Entry 8WGH (electron microscopy, 2.40 A resolution); this record covers chains A and B of the 18 polymer chains in the assembly.

[Chain A]
Protein: Photosystem I P700 chlorophyll a apoprotein A1
Organism: Fittonia albivenis
Notes: EC 1.97.1.12
UniProtKB: A0A8A0WPY6 (A0A8A0WPY6_9LAMI); numbering as in UniProt (aligned over 1-750)
Sequence (750 residues; numbered 1 to 750; the number before each row is that of its first residue):
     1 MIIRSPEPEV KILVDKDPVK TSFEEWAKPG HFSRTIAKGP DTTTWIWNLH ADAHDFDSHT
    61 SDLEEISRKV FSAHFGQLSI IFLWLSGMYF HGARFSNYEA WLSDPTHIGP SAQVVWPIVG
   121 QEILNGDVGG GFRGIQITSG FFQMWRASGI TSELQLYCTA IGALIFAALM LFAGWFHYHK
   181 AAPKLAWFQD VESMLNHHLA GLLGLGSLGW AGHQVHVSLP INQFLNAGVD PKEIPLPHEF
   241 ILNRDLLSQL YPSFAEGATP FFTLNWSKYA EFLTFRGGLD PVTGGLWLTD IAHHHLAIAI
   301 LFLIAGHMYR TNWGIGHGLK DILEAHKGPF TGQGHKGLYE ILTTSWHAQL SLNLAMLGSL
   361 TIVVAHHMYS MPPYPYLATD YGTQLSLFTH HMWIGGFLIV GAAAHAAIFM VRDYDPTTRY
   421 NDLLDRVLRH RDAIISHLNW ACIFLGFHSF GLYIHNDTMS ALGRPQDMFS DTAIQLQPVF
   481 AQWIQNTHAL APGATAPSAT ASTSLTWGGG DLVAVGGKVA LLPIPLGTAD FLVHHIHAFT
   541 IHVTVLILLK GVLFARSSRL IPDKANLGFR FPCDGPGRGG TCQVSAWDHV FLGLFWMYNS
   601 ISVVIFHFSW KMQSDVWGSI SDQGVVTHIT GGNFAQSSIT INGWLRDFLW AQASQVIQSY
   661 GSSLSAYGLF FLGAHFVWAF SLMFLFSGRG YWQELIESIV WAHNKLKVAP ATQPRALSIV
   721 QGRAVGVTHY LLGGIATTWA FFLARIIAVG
Not modelled in the structure: 1-8
Differences from the reference sequence: conflict Ser248 (Val in A0A8A0WPY6)
Bound ions: chlorophyll a Mg site 1 near Gln113 (its only coordinating residue here); chlorophyll a Mg site 2 near Gln121 (its only coordinating residue here); chlorophyll a Mg site 3 near Thr495 (its only coordinating residue here)
Residues lining bound ligands:
  - beta-carotene (BCR), molecule 1: Phe82, Leu85, Tyr89, Thr159, Gly162, Ala163, Phe166, Leu205, Leu208, Gly209, Phe262
  - beta-carotene (BCR), molecule 2: Trp84, Leu85, Gly201, Leu202, Leu205, Gly206
  - beta-carotene (BCR), molecule 3: Trp116, Pro117, Ile118
  - beta-carotene (BCR), molecule 4: Leu208, Phe261, Ile300, Leu303, Ile304, His307, Ile315
  - beta-carotene (BCR), molecule 5: Phe261, Trp266, Ile300, Ile304
  - beta-carotene (BCR), molecule 6: Ile341, Leu342, Ala348, Ser351, Leu352, Ala406, Phe409, Leu424
  - beta-carotene (BCR), molecule 7: Ser351, Ala355, Ser359, Ile399, Ala402, Ala403, Ala406, Val545, Leu548, Leu549, Val552
  - beta-carotene (BCR), molecule 8: Phe670, Gly673, Ala674, Phe676, Val677, Leu732, Ile735, Ala736, Trp739
  - beta-carotene (BCR), molecule 9: Trp692, Leu695, Ile696
  - chlorophyll a (CLA), molecule 1: Val10, Lys11, Ile12, Trp187, Asp190, Ser193, His197, Thr311, Asn312, Trp313
  - chlorophyll a (CLA), molecule 2: Ile12, Val14, Phe71, Phe75, Leu169, Met170, Phe172, Ala173, Phe176, His177, Ala181, Pro183, Trp187
  - chlorophyll a (CLA), molecule 3: Val19, Lys20, Thr21, Ser22, Phe23, Glu25, Trp26, His31, Lys69, Ser72, Gly76, Ile80, Leu171, Gly174, Trp175, Tyr178, His179
  - chlorophyll a (CLA), molecule 4: Trp26, His31, Phe32, Leu49, His50, Ala53, His54, Phe56, His59, Lys69, Ala73, Gly76, Gln77, Ile80
  - chlorophyll a (CLA), molecule 5: Trp26, Pro29, Trp45, Ile46, Trp47, Leu49, His50
  - chlorophyll a (CLA), molecule 6: Thr43, Ile46, Trp47, Ile696, Ile699, Val700, His703, Val708, Pro710, Pro714, Arg715
  - chlorophyll a (CLA), molecule 7: Trp47, Phe676, Val677, Phe680, Phe684, Leu717, Gln721, Ala724, Val725, Thr728, His729, Leu732
  - chlorophyll a (CLA), molecule 8: His50, Ala51, Asp52, Ala53, His54, Asp55, His347, Leu350, Leu354, Phe397, Leu398, Val400, Gly401, Ala404, His405, Ile408, Arg412, Phe569, Arg570, Trp587, Val590, Leu594, Thr728
  - chlorophyll a (CLA), molecule 9: His54, Phe56, Val70, Ala73, His74, Gln77, Leu78, Ile81, Phe82, Leu85, Phe166, Trp346, His347, Gln349, Leu350, Asn353, Leu354, Leu357
  - chlorophyll a (CLA), molecule 10: His54, Gln77, Ile80, Ile81, Trp84, Leu357, Ile394, Phe397, Leu398
  - chlorophyll a (CLA), molecule 11: Ser67, His74, Leu185, Phe188, Gln189, Val191, Met194, Leu195, His198, Leu199, Leu319, Leu323, Leu342, Thr343, Thr344, Ser345, Trp346, Gln349, Leu352, Asn353, Met356, Leu357
  - chlorophyll a (CLA), molecule 12: Phe71, His74, Phe75, Leu78, Phe82, Phe166, Trp187, Phe188, Asp190, Ser193, Met194, His197, His198, Gly201, Leu202
  - chlorophyll a (CLA), molecule 13: Ser79, Ile80, Leu83, Gln113, Val114, Val115, Trp116, Ile118, Val119, Gln121, Leu124, Ile135, Leu171, Ala666, Leu669, Phe670
  - chlorophyll a (CLA), molecule 14: Leu83, Trp84, Ser86, Gly87, Phe90, His91, Phe95, Gln113, Val114, Trp116, Leu164
  - chlorophyll a (CLA), molecule 15: Trp84, Met88, Ala112, Gln113, Ile135, Gln136, Ile137, Thr138, Ser139, Phe141, Ala666, Tyr667, Phe670, Trp739, Leu743
  - chlorophyll a (CLA), molecule 16: Trp84, Met88, Thr138, Ser139, Phe141, Ser386, Leu387, Thr389, His390, Trp393, Ile394, Phe397, Phe670, Ile735, Thr738, Trp739, Leu743
  - chlorophyll a (CLA), molecule 17: Trp84, Leu85, Ser139, Gly140, Phe141, Met144, Leu202, Leu203, Leu357, Leu360, Thr361, Val364, Met368, Tyr374, Leu387, His390, His391, Ile394, Leu398
  - chlorophyll a (CLA), molecule 18: Ala147, Leu203, Gly206, Ser207, Trp210, Gln214, Ile291, His294, His295, Ile298, Phe302, Leu360, Val363, Val364, His367, Met368, Pro373, Tyr374
  - chlorophyll a (CLA), molecule 19: Ser148, Gly149, Ile150, Gln155, Cys158, Thr159, Gly206, Gly209, Trp210, Gly212, His213, His216, Val217, Pro237, His238, Ile241
  - chlorophyll a (CLA), molecule 20: Leu154, Gln155, Cys158, Leu236, His238, Ile241, Leu242
  - chlorophyll a (CLA), molecule 21: Leu195, Leu199, Leu203, Leu301, Phe302, Ala305, Met308, Tyr309, Leu319, Ile322, Leu323, Leu352, Met356, Leu424, Val427, Leu549, Val552, Leu553
  - chlorophyll a (CLA), molecule 22: Asn196, His197, Ala200, Gly201, Leu205, Leu303, His307, Tyr309, Thr311, Trp313, Ile315
  - chlorophyll a (CLA), molecule 23: Leu208, Gly209, Ala211, Gly212, Val215, His216, Phe240, Ile241, Arg244, Phe254, Gly257, Phe262, Tyr269, Phe272, Leu273, Leu296
  - chlorophyll a (CLA), molecule 24: Phe261, Trp266, Ser267, Tyr269, Ala270, Leu273, Thr274, Phe275, His293, Leu296, Ala297, Ile300, Leu301, Ile304, Ser498
  - chlorophyll a (CLA), molecule 25: Phe261, Phe262, Leu264
  - chlorophyll a (CLA), molecule 26: Thr274, Phe275, Gly277, Leu286, Asp290, Ile291, His293, His294, Ala297, Ile298, Leu301, His367, Met371, Thr503
  - chlorophyll a (CLA), molecule 27: Phe275, Ala494, Thr495, Ala496, Pro497, Ser498, Ala499
  - chlorophyll a (CLA), molecule 28: Ile304, Ala305, His307, Met308, Ile315, Gly316, His317
  - chlorophyll a (CLA), molecule 29: Met308, His317, Asp321, Ile322, Ala325, His326
  - chlorophyll a (CLA), molecule 30: Ile322, Leu323, His326, His335, Leu338, Leu342, Asn421, Leu423, Leu424, Val427
  - chlorophyll a (CLA), molecule 31: Ala325, His326, Lys327, Gly328, Pro329, Phe330
  - chlorophyll a (CLA), molecule 32: Phe330, Thr331, Leu423, Arg426, Val427, Arg429, His430, Ile434, His437
  - chlorophyll a (CLA), molecule 33: Met356, Ser359, Leu360, Val363, His366, His367, Tyr369, Ser370, Met371, Thr503, Ser504, Thr506, Trp507
  - chlorophyll a (CLA), molecule 34: Ile362, Val363, His366, Met392, Ile399, Ile541, Thr544, Val545, Leu548, Met597, Ser600, Ile601
  - chlorophyll a (CLA), molecule 35: His366, Tyr369, Phe388, Phe480, Ala481, Ile484, Gln485, Trp507, Ile524, Leu526, His534, His537, Ile541, Val604, His607, Phe608, Lys611
  - chlorophyll a (CLA), molecule 36: Ala433, His437, Trp440
  - chlorophyll a (CLA), molecule 37: Ile434, Leu438, Ala441, Ala538, Ile541, His542, Val545, Leu549
  - chlorophyll a (CLA), molecule 38: Ser436, Asn439, Trp440, Ile443
  - chlorophyll a (CLA), molecule 39: Asn439, Cys442, Ile443, Gly446, Phe447, Phe450, Gly451, Phe539, Val543, Leu546, Ile547, Leu592, Phe595, Trp596
  - chlorophyll a (CLA), molecule 40: Trp440, Ile443, Phe444, Phe447, His448
  - chlorophyll a (CLA), molecule 41: Phe444, Leu445, Gln477, Pro478, Val479, Phe480, Ala481, Phe531, His534, His535, Ala538, His542
  - chlorophyll a (CLA), molecule 42: Phe447, His448, Gly451, Leu452, Ile454, His455, Thr458, Met459, Arg464, Asp467, Phe469, Ile474
  - chlorophyll a (CLA), molecule 43: Phe450, Tyr453, Val533, Ile536, Phe539, Thr540, Tyr598, Asn599, Ser602, Val603, Phe606, Ile641, Trp644, Leu645, Leu649, Ala653, Ile657, Phe671, His675, Trp678, Tyr730, Gly734, Thr737, Thr738, Phe741
  - chlorophyll a (CLA), molecule 44: Phe450, Ile454, Asp457, Phe539, Phe595, Trp596, Tyr598, Asn599, Ile641, Leu645, Trp678, Tyr730
  - chlorophyll a (CLA), molecule 45: Thr458, Ala461, Leu462
  - chlorophyll a (CLA), molecule 46: Trp483, Ile484, Thr487, His488, Ala491, Thr495, Ala496, Thr503, Trp507
  - chlorophyll a (CLA), molecule 47: Leu645, Leu649, Trp650, Trp678
  - chlorophyll a (CLA), molecule 48: Leu669, Leu672, Gly673, His675, Phe676, Trp678, Ala679, Leu682
  - chlorophyll a (CLA), molecule 49: Phe676, Ala679, Phe680, Leu682, Met683, Phe686, Ser687, Tyr691, Trp692, Leu695
  - chlorophyll a (CLA), molecule 50: Ile699, Ala702, His703, Leu706, Val708
  - chlorophyll a (CLA), molecule 51: Trp701, Ala702, Lys705, Leu706
  - phylloquinone (PQN): Trp47, Met683, Phe684, Ser687, Gly688, Arg689, Trp692, Arg715, Ala716, Leu717, Ser718, Gly722
  - 4Fe-4S cluster (SF4): Cys573, Gly575, Pro576, Cys582, Ile719, Arg723

[Chain B]
Protein: Photosystem I P700 chlorophyll a apoprotein A2
Organism: Fittonia albivenis
Notes: EC 1.97.1.12
UniProtKB: G9IB61 (G9IB61_SESIN); numbering as in UniProt (aligned over 1-734)
Sequence (734 residues; numbered 1 to 734; the number before each row is that of its first residue):
     1 MALRFPRFSQ GLAQDPTTRR IWFGIATAHD FESHDDITEE RLYQNIFASH FGQLAIIFLW
    61 TSGNLFHVAW QGNFESWVQD PLHVRPIAHA IWDPHFGQPA VEAFTRGGAL GPVNIAYSGV
   121 YQWWYTIGLR TNEDLYTGAL FLLFLSAISL IAGWLHLQPK WKPSVSWFKN AESRLNHHLS
   181 GLFGVSSLAW TGHLVHVAIP GSRGEYVRWN NFLDVLPHPQ GLGPLFTGQW NLYAQNPDSS
   241 SHLFGTSQGA GTAILTLLGG FHPQTQSLWL TDIAHHHLAI AFIFLVAGHM YRTNFGIGHS
   301 IKDLLDAHIP PGGRLGRGHK GLYDTINNSL HFQLGLALAS LGVITSLVAQ HMYSLPAYAF
   361 IAQDFTTQAA LYTHHQYIAG FIMTGAFAHG AIFFIRDYNP EQNEDNVLAR MLDHKEAIIS
   421 HLSWASLFLG FHTLGLYVHN DVMLAFGTPE KQILIEPIFA QWIQSAHGKT SYGFDVLLSS
   481 TSGPAFNAGR SIWLPGWLNA VNENTNSLFL TIGPGDFLVH HAIALGLHTT TLILVKGALD
   541 ARGSKLMPDK KDFGYSFPCD GPGRGGTCDI SAWDAFYLAV FWMLNTIGWV TFYWHWKHIT
   601 LWQGNVSQFN ESSTYLMGWL RDYLWLNSSQ LINGYNPFGM NSLSVWAWMF LFGHLVWATG
   661 FMFLISWRGY WQELIETLAW AHERTPLANL IRWRDKPVAL SIVQARLVGL AHFSVGYIFT
   721 YAAFLIASTS GKFG
Not modelled in the structure: 1
Bound ions: chlorophyll a Mg site 1 near Gln53 (its only coordinating residue here); chlorophyll a Mg site 2 near Asp93 (its only coordinating residue here)
Residues lining bound ligands:
  - beta-carotene (BCR), molecule 1: Ile21, Ile25, Ile691
  - beta-carotene (BCR), molecule 2: Leu54, Ile57, Trp60, Gly181, Leu182, Val185, Ser186, Leu188
  - beta-carotene (BCR), molecule 3: Thr61, Leu65, Trp123, Trp124, Ile127, Leu129, Gly138, Phe141, Leu142, Leu145, Trp209, Phe212, Leu213
  - beta-carotene (BCR), molecule 4: Leu188, Leu222, Leu225, Phe226, Phe282, Leu285, Val286, His289
  - beta-carotene (BCR), molecule 5: Phe332, Gly335, Leu336, Ala339, Val343, Met383, Ala386, Phe387, Gly390, Phe393, Phe394, Leu408, Ala538
  - beta-carotene (BCR), molecule 6: Phe387, Met411, Val535, Leu539
  - beta-carotene (BCR), molecule 7: Trp648, Met649, Phe652, Trp671, Leu674, Ile675, Leu678, Phe719
  - beta-carotene (BCR), molecule 8: Thr685, Pro686, Leu687
  - chlorophyll a (CLA), molecule 1: Phe5, Phe8, Gly24, Ile25, Ala28, His29, Phe31, His34, Ser49, Gly52, Gln53, Ile56
  - chlorophyll a (CLA), molecule 2: Thr18, Ile21, Trp22, Ile675, Leu678, Ala679, His682, Ile691, Arg692, Trp693, Arg694, Asp695, Pro697, Val698
  - chlorophyll a (CLA), molecule 3: Trp22, Phe652, Leu655, Val656, Thr659, Met662, Phe663, Leu700, Val708, Ala711, His712, Val715
  - chlorophyll a (CLA), molecule 4: Ile25, Ala26, Thr27, Ala28, His29, Asp30, Leu334, Leu338, Phe381, Ile382, Thr384, Gly385, Ala388, His389, Ile392, Arg396, Tyr555, Trp573, Phe576, Phe652, Ala711, Val715, Phe719
  - chlorophyll a (CLA), molecule 5: His29, Phe31, Tyr43, Ile46, Ser49, His50, Gln53, Leu54, Ile57, Phe168, Arg174, His178, Leu182, Leu330, His331, Gln333, Leu334, Ala337, Leu338, Leu341
  - chlorophyll a (CLA), molecule 6: His29, Gln53, Ile56, Ile57, Trp60, Leu341, Ile378, Phe381, Ile382
  - chlorophyll a (CLA), molecule 7: Phe47, Phe51, Ile148, Ile151, Ala152, Leu155, His156, Lys160, Trp161, Pro163, Trp167
  - chlorophyll a (CLA), molecule 8: Phe47, His50, Phe51, Leu54, Trp123, Trp167, Phe168, Asn170, Ser173, Arg174, His177, His178, Gly181, Leu182, Phe183, Ile344, Tyr358
  - chlorophyll a (CLA), molecule 9: Phe51, Leu54, Phe58, Ile127, Gly128, Leu129, Asp134, Thr137, Gly138, Phe141, Leu145, Ile148, Ser149, Ser186, Ala189, Trp190, Gly192, His193, His196, Val197, Val207, Arg208, Trp209, Phe212
  - chlorophyll a (CLA), molecule 10: Ile57, Trp60, Thr61, Ser118, Gly119, Trp123, Val185, Ser186, Ala189, Leu341, Ile344, Thr345, Val348, Met352, Tyr358, Leu371, His374, His375, Ile378, Ile382
  - chlorophyll a (CLA), molecule 11: Leu59, Trp60, Ser62, Gly63, Phe66, His67, Trp70, Gln71, His89, Ala90, Trp92
  - chlorophyll a (CLA), molecule 12: Trp60, Asn64, Val68, Ala88, His89, Asn114, Ile115, Ala116, Tyr117, Ser118, Val120, Val645, Trp646, Met649, Phe719
  - chlorophyll a (CLA), molecule 13: Trp60, Asn64, Tyr117, Ser118, Val120, Ala370, Leu371, Thr373, His374, Tyr377, Phe381, Trp646, Met649, Ile718, Phe719, Ala722, Leu725, Ile726
  - chlorophyll a (CLA), molecule 14: His89, Ala90, Ile91, Trp92, Asp93, Pro94, His95, Phe96, Phe104, Asn114, Ser644, Val645, Trp648
  - chlorophyll a (CLA), molecule 15: Trp123, Thr126, Ile127, Leu182, Phe183, Ser186, Ser187, Trp190, Ile273, His276, His277, Ile280, Ile344, Leu347, Val348, His351, Met352, Ala357, Tyr358
  - chlorophyll a (CLA), molecule 16: Trp167, Asn170, Ser173, His177, Thr293, Asn294, Phe295
  - chlorophyll a (CLA), molecule 17: Ala171, Arg174, Leu175, His178, Leu179, Phe183, Ile280, Ile283, Phe284, Ile301, Leu305, Tyr323, Ile326, Asn327, Leu336, Ala337, Ser340, Leu341, Ile344
  - chlorophyll a (CLA), molecule 18: Leu175, Leu179, Phe183, Ile283, Phe284, Ala287, Met290, Tyr291, Ile301, Leu304, Leu305
  - chlorophyll a (CLA), molecule 19: Asn176, His177, Ser180, Gly181, Val185, Leu285, His289, Met290, Tyr291, Thr293, Phe295, Ile297
  - chlorophyll a (CLA), molecule 20: Leu188, Ala189, Thr191, Gly192, Val195, His196, Phe212, Leu213, Val215, Leu216, Pro217, His218, Gly221, Leu222, Phe226, Tyr233, Ile254, Leu255, Leu278
  - chlorophyll a (CLA), molecule 21: Leu225, Trp230, Asn231, Tyr233, Ala234, Leu255, Thr256, Leu257, His275, Leu278, Ala279, Phe282, Ile492
  - chlorophyll a (CLA), molecule 22: Thr256, Leu257, Gly260, Leu268, Asp272, Ile273, His275, His276, Ala279, Ile280, His351, Leu355, Trp493, Trp497
  - chlorophyll a (CLA), molecule 23: Ile283, Val286, Met290, His299, Leu304, Ala307, His308
  - chlorophyll a (CLA), molecule 24: Val286, Ala287, His289, Met290, Ile297, Gly298, His299
  - chlorophyll a (CLA), molecule 25: Leu305, His308, Leu315, His319, Leu322, Ile326, Phe332, Val407, Leu408, Met411
  - chlorophyll a (CLA), molecule 26: Ala307, His308, Ile309, Pro310, Pro311, Arg314, Leu315, His319
  - chlorophyll a (CLA), molecule 27: Arg314, Leu315, Val407, Arg410, Met411, Asp413, His414, Ala417, Ile418, His421
  - chlorophyll a (CLA), molecule 28: Leu336, Ala339, Ser340, Val343, Ile344, Leu347, Gln350, His351, Tyr353, Ser354, Leu355, Leu508, Phe509
  - chlorophyll a (CLA), molecule 29: Val343, Ser346, Leu347, Gln350, Gln376, Gly380, Met383, Phe387, Leu527, Thr530, Thr531, Leu534, Met583, Thr586, Ile587
  - chlorophyll a (CLA), molecule 30: Gln350, Tyr353, Tyr372, Phe459, Ala460, Ile463, Gln464, Phe509, Leu510, Ile512, His520, Ile523, Leu527, Val590, Tyr593, Trp594, His598
  - chlorophyll a (CLA), molecule 31: Ala417, His421, Trp424
  - chlorophyll a (CLA), molecule 32: Ile418, Leu422, Trp424, Ala524, Leu527, His528, Thr531
  - chlorophyll a (CLA), molecule 33: Ser420, Ser423, Trp424, Leu427, Phe431
  - chlorophyll a (CLA), molecule 34: Ser423, Ser426, Leu427, Gly430, Phe431, Leu434, Leu525, Thr529, Leu532, Ile533, Leu578, Phe581, Trp582
  - chlorophyll a (CLA), molecule 35: Trp424, Leu427, Phe428, Phe431, His432
  - chlorophyll a (CLA), molecule 36: Phe428, Leu429, Glu456, Pro457, Ile458, Phe459, Ala460, Phe517, His520, His521, Ala524, His528
  - chlorophyll a (CLA), molecule 37: His432, Gly435, Leu436, Val438, His439, Val442, Met443, Lys451, Ile453
  - chlorophyll a (CLA), molecule 38: Thr433, Leu434, Tyr437, Val519, Ala522, Leu525, Asn585, Trp589, Phe592, Leu616, Trp619, Leu620, Leu624, Ser628, Ile632, Phe650, His654, Trp657, Tyr717, Thr720, Tyr721, Phe724
  - chlorophyll a (CLA), molecule 39: Leu434, Val438, Asp441, Leu525, Phe581, Trp582, Asn585, Trp589, Leu616, Leu620, Trp657, Phe713
  - chlorophyll a (CLA), molecule 40: Ile458, Phe459, Trp462, Phe474
  - chlorophyll a (CLA), molecule 41: Trp462, Ile463, Ala466, His467, Leu477, Leu478, Trp493, Leu494, Trp497, Phe509
  - chlorophyll a (CLA), molecule 42: Leu477, Pro484, Ala485, Ala488, Gly489, Ile492, Trp493
  - chlorophyll a (CLA), molecule 43: Leu620, Leu624, Trp625, Trp657
  - chlorophyll a (CLA), molecule 44: Trp648, Leu651, Phe652, His654, Leu655, Trp657, Ala658
  - chlorophyll a (CLA), molecule 45: Leu655, Ala658, Thr659, Phe661, Met662, Ile665, Ser666, Tyr670, Trp671, Leu674
  - chlorophyll a (CLA), molecule 46: Leu678, Ala681, His682, Thr685, Ala688, Ile691
  - chlorophyll a (CLA), molecule 47: Trp680, Ala681, Arg684, Thr685, Pro686
  - chlorophyll a (CLA), molecule 48: Pro686, Leu687, Leu690
  - phylloquinone (PQN): Trp22, Ile25, Met662, Phe663, Ser666, Trp667, Arg668, Trp671, Ile675, Ala699, Leu700, Ser701, Ala705
  - 4Fe-4S cluster (SF4): Cys559, Gly561, Pro562, Thr567, Cys568, Trp667, Ile702

[Chain A / chain B interface]
Residue-residue contacts (128; chain A residue first):
  Val119(A) - Phe446(B)
  Gly120(A) - Phe446(B)
  Gln121(A) - Phe446(B)
  Ile123(A) - Phe446(B)
  Asp432(A) - Thr677(B)
  Ala433(A) - Trp680(B)  hydrophobic
  Ile435(A) - Leu674(B)  hydrophobic
  Ile435(A) - Thr677(B)
  Ser436(A) - Thr677(B)
  Ser436(A) - Ala681(B)
  Asn439(A) - Leu674(B)
  Asn439(A) - Leu678(B)
  Asp457(A) - Tyr635(B)  hydrogen bond
  Asp457(A) - Leu651(B)
  Thr458(A) - Trp648(B)  hydrogen bond
  Ser460(A) - Tyr635(B)
  Ala461(A) - Tyr635(B)  hydrophobic
  Ala461(A) - Met640(B)
  Ala461(A) - Ser644(B)  hydrogen bond (backbone-side chain)
  Ala461(A) - Trp648(B)
  Leu462(A) - His95(B)
  Leu462(A) - Phe96(B)  hydrophobic
  Leu462(A) - Gly97(B)  hydrogen bond (backbone-backbone)
  Leu462(A) - Ala100(B)
  Gly463(A) - Pro99(B)
  Arg464(A) - His95(B)  hydrogen bond (side chain-backbone)
  Ile547(A) - Tyr670(B)
  Lys550(A) - Tyr670(B)  hydrogen bond (side chain-backbone)
  Lys550(A) - Glu673(B)  salt bridge
  Lys550(A) - Leu674(B)
  Phe554(A) - Thr677(B)
  Ser558(A) - Glu673(B)  hydrogen bond
  Arg559(A) - Glu676(B)
  Arg559(A) - Trp680(B)
  Leu560(A) - Gln672(B)
  Leu560(A) - Glu676(B)  hydrogen bond (backbone-side chain)
  Lys564(A) - Glu673(B)  salt bridge
  Cys573(A) - Pro562(B)  hydrophobic
  Gly575(A) - Pro562(B)
  Pro576(A) - Cys559(B)  hydrophobic
  Pro576(A) - Gly561(B)
  Arg578(A) - Arg668(B)  hydrogen bond (backbone-side chain)
  Gly579(A) - Arg668(B)  hydrogen bond (backbone-side chain)
  Gly580(A) - Arg668(B)  hydrogen bond (backbone-side chain)
  Gly580(A) - Ile702(B)
  Cys582(A) - Trp667(B)  hydrophobic
  Cys582(A) - Arg668(B)
  Cys582(A) - Gly669(B)  hydrogen bond (backbone-backbone)
  Cys582(A) - Tyr670(B)
  Cys582(A) - Ile702(B)  hydrophobic
  Gln583(A) - Ile665(B)  hydrogen bond (side chain-backbone)
  Gln583(A) - Ser666(B)
  Gln583(A) - Trp667(B)  hydrogen bond (side chain-backbone)
  Gln583(A) - Tyr670(B)
  Val584(A) - Gly669(B)
  Val584(A) - Glu673(B)
  His589(A) - Tyr670(B)
  Leu592(A) - Ser666(B)
  Gln636(A) - Pro637(B)
  Asn642(A) - Ile632(B)  hydrogen bond (side chain-backbone)
  Asn642(A) - Tyr635(B)  hydrogen bond (side chain-backbone)
  Asn642(A) - Leu651(B)
  Leu645(A) - Ile632(B)  hydrophobic
  Leu645(A) - Leu651(B)  hydrophobic
  Arg646(A) - Ile632(B)  hydrogen bond (side chain-backbone)
  Arg646(A) - Tyr635(B)  hydrogen bond (side chain-backbone)
  Arg646(A) - Asn636(B)
  Arg646(A) - Pro637(B)
  Trp650(A) - Trp625(B)  hydrogen bond (backbone-side chain)
  Trp650(A) - Ser629(B)
  Trp650(A) - Ile632(B)  hydrophobic
  Ser654(A) - Trp625(B)
  Val656(A) - Met617(B)
  Ile657(A) - Arg621(B)  hydrogen bond (backbone-side chain)
  Ile657(A) - Trp625(B)  hydrophobic
  Tyr660(A) - Asp441(B)  hydrogen bond
  Tyr660(A) - Leu444(B)
  Tyr660(A) - Ala445(B)  hydrophobic
  Tyr660(A) - Met617(B)  hydrophobic
  Gly661(A) - Leu444(B)
  Gly661(A) - Ala445(B)  hydrogen bond (backbone-backbone)
  Ser665(A) - Ala445(B)  hydrogen bond (side chain-backbone)
  Gly668(A) - Met617(B)
  Leu669(A) - Val442(B)  hydrophobic
  Leu669(A) - Ala445(B)  hydrophobic
  Leu672(A) - Asp441(B)
  Leu672(A) - Met617(B)
  Leu672(A) - Leu620(B)  hydrophobic
  Phe676(A) - Leu434(B)  hydrophobic
  Trp678(A) - Trp657(B)  hydrophobic
  Leu682(A) - Phe661(B)  hydrophobic
  Leu685(A) - Leu664(B)
  Phe686(A) - Tyr577(B)  hydrogen bond (backbone-side chain)
  Phe686(A) - Phe661(B)  hydrophobic
  Phe686(A) - Leu664(B)  hydrophobic
  Phe686(A) - Ile665(B)  hydrophobic
  Ser687(A) - Asp569(B)
  Ser687(A) - Leu578(B)
  Gly688(A) - Cys568(B)
  Gly688(A) - Asp569(B)
  Arg689(A) - Gly565(B)  hydrogen bond (side chain-backbone)
  Arg689(A) - Gly566(B)  hydrogen bond (side chain-backbone)
  Arg689(A) - Cys568(B)
  Gly690(A) - Cys568(B)  hydrogen bond (backbone-backbone)
  Tyr691(A) - Ile533(B)
  Tyr691(A) - Lys536(B)  hydrogen bond (backbone-side chain)
  Tyr691(A) - Cys568(B)
  Tyr691(A) - Asp569(B)
  Tyr691(A) - Leu578(B)  hydrophobic
  Gln693(A) - Leu546(B)
  Glu694(A) - Lys536(B)  salt bridge
  Glu694(A) - Asp540(B)
  Glu694(A) - Ser544(B)  hydrogen bond
  Glu694(A) - Lys550(B)  salt bridge
  Glu694(A) - Ile570(B)
  Leu695(A) - Lys536(B)
  Glu697(A) - Ser544(B)
  Glu697(A) - Lys545(B)  hydrogen bond (side chain-backbone)
  Glu697(A) - Leu546(B)  hydrogen bond (side chain-backbone)
  Ser698(A) - Glu416(B)
  Ser698(A) - Ile419(B)
  Ser698(A) - Ser420(B)
  Trp701(A) - Glu416(B)
  Trp701(A) - Ala417(B)  hydrophobic
  Ala702(A) - Ser420(B)
  Ile719(A) - Gly566(B)
  Ile719(A) - Cys568(B)  hydrophobic
  Arg723(A) - Trp667(B)
Interface residues without a listed pair, chain A (77 interface residues in all): Leu546, Thr581, Phe591, Phe595, Ser637, Ile641, Gln658, Ser662, Phe671, Ile699
Interface residues without a listed pair, chain B (76 interface residues in all): Lys415, Ser423, Gly447, Pro558, Arg564, Thr567, Phe581, Tyr615, Leu616, Asn633, Phe650, Ser701, Phe713

[In short]
Chain A and chain B form an interface of 77 and 76 residues respectively; the contacts include 31 hydrogen
bonds and 4 salt bridges. Polar contacts include Lys550(A)-Glu673(B), Lys564(A)-Glu673(B) and
Glu694(A)-Lys536(B).
Chain A is Photosystem I P700 chlorophyll a apoprotein A1 and chain B is Photosystem I P700 chlorophyll a
apoprotein A2, both from Fittonia albivenis; the structure, Cryo-EM structure of the red-shifted Fittonia
albivenis PSI-LHCI, was determined by electron microscopy.
